6KC8 - chains A and D of the 5 polymer chains in the assembly; structure by X-ray diffraction, 2.90 A resolution.

Chain A:
Protein: CRISPR-associated endonuclease Cas9
Organism: Neisseria meningitidis 8013
Notes: EC 3.1.-.-
Reference sequence: C9X1G5 (CAS9_NEIM8); numbering as in UniProt (aligned over 1-1082)
Chain sequence (1083 residues; row label = number of the first residue in the row; numbering starts at 0):
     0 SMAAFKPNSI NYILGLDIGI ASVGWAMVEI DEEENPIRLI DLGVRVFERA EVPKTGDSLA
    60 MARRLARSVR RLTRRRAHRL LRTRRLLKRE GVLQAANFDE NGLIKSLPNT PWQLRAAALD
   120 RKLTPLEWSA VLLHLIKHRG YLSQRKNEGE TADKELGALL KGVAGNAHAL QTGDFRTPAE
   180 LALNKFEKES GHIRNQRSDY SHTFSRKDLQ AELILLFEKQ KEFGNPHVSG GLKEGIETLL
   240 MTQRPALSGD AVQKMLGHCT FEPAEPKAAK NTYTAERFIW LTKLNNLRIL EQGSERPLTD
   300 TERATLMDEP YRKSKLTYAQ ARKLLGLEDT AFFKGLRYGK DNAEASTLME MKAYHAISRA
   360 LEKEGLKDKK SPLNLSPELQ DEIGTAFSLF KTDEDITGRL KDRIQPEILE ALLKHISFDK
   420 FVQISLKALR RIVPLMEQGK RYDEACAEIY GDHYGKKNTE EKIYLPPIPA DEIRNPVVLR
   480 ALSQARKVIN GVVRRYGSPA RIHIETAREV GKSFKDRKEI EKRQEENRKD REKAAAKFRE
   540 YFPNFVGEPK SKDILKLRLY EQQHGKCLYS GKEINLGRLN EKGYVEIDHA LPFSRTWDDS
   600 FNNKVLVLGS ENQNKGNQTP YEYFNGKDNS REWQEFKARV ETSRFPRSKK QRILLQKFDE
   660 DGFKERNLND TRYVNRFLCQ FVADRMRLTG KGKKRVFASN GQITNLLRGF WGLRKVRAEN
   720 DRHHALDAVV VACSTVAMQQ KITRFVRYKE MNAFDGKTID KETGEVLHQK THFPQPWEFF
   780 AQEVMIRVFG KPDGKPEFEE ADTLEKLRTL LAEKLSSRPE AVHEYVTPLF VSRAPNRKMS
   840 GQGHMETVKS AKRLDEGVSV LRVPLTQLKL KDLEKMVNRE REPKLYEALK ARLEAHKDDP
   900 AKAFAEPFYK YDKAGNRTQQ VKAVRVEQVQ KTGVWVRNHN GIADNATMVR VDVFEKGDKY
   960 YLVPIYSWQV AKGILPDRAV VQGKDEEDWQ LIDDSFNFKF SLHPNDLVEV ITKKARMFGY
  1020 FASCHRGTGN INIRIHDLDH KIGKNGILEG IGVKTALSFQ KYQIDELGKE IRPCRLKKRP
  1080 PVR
Not modelled in the structure: 0-7, 53-54, 148-170, 542-549, 656-659, 760-761
Sequence notes: expression tag (0)
UniProt features mapped onto this chain:
  - active site: Asp16 (For RuvC-like nuclease domain), His588 (Proton acceptor for HNH nuclease domain)
  - binding site (Mg(2+)): Asp16, Glu504, Glu508, His723
What the authors report for this chain:
  - conformationally variable residues (domain motion): His588
  - catalytic residues: His588 (citing earlier work)
  - mutagenesis - K909A, H1024A: abolished catalytic activity
  - mutagenesis - R880A, Q981A, T1027A, N1029A: decreased catalytic activity
  - mutagenesis - S593Q/W596R, S593Q/W596K: increased catalytic activity
  - mutagenesis - K909A: decreased expression

Chain D:
Molecule: 11-nt DNA strand
Sequence (11 nucleotides; each row starts with the number of its first residue):
     1 ATATGATTTT A

Interface between chain A and chain D:
Contacting residue pairs (19):
  Val928(A) - DG5(D)  phosphate contact
  Val928(A) - DA6(D)  phosphate contact
  Lys930(A) - DG5(D)  phosphate contact
  Lys930(A) - DA6(D)  phosphate contact
  Asn944(A) - DT4(D)  phosphate contact
  Ala945(A) - DA3(D)  sugar contact
  Thr946(A) - DA3(D)  phosphate contact
  Met947(A) - DA3(D)  hydrogen bond to the phosphate
  Tyr965(A) - DT4(D)  hydrogen bond to the phosphate
  Gln981(A) - DT7(D)  base contact
  Lys1013(A) - DT10(D)  phosphate contact
  Lys1013(A) - DA11(D)  salt bridge to the phosphate
  Ser1022(A) - DA3(D)  phosphate contact
  His1024(A) - DT4(D)  stacking on the base
  His1024(A) - DG5(D)  hydrogen bond to the base
  Arg1025(A) - DT4(D)  phosphate contact
  Gly1026(A) - DG5(D)  phosphate contact
  Thr1027(A) - DA6(D)  base contact
  Arg1033(A) - DT2(D)  salt bridge to the phosphate
Interface residues without a listed pair, chain A (18 interface residues in all): Pro52, Thr931, Cys1023
Interface residues without a listed pair, chain D (9 interface residues in all): DA1

Overview:
Chain A and chain D form an interface of 18 and 9 residues respectively, with 3 hydrogen bonds, 2 salt bridges
and 1 aromatic stacking contact. Among the polar pairs are His1024(A)-DG5(D), Met947(A)-DA3(D) and
Tyr965(A)-DT4(D). From the paper: the catalytic residue His588(A); R880A, Q981A and T1027A of chain A, among
others, reduce catalytic activity; 8 substitutions were tested in all.
Chain A is CRISPR-associated endonuclease Cas9 (Neisseria meningitidis 8013) and chain D is an 11-nt DNA
strand; the structure, Crystal structure of WT Nme1Cas9 in complex with sgRNA and target DNA (ATATGATT PAM) in
post-cleavage ..., was determined by X-ray diffraction, deposited together with 6JDQ, 6JDV, 6JE3, 6JE4, 6JE9,
6JFU and 6KC7.
